7DXO - chains A and B; structure by X-ray diffraction, 2.40 A resolution.

[Chain A (and B)]
Name: Non-ribosomal peptide synthetase 4
From: Streptomyces abietis
Notes: chain B of this document is another copy of the same molecule, construct and numbering; everything in this record applies to it too
UniProtKB: A0A1J0R317 (A0A1J0R317_STRSQ); residues 4-278 here correspond to UniProt positions 3634-3908 (UniProt number = residue number + 3630)
Amino-acid sequence (278 residues; row label = number of the first residue in the row):
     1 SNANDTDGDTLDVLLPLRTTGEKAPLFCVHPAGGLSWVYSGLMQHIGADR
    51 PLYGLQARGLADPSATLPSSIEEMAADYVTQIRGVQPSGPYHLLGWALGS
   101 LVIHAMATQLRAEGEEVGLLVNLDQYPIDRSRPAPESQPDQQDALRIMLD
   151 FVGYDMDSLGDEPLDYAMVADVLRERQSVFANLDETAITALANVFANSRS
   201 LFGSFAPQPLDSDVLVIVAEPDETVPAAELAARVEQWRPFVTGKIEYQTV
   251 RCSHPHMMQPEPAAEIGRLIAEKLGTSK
Disordered / not traced: 1-7, 159-162, 276-278
Construct notes: expression tag (1-3); engineered mutation A97 (Ser3727 in A0A1J0R317); conflict A206 (Asp3836 in A0A1J0R317)

[How chain A and chain B interact]
Residue-residue contacts - 29 pairs, chain A then chain B:
  P133(A) with S204(B)
  Q138(A) with S200(B)
  Q141(A) with T189(B), hydrogen bond (side chain-backbone); A192(B); N193(B)
  L164(A) with T189(B)
  D165(A) with E185(B); T189(B)
  Y166(A) with T189(B), hydrogen bond (backbone-side chain)
  A167(A) with E185(B)
  E185(A) with D165(B); A167(B)
  T189(A) with Q141(B), hydrogen bond (backbone-side chain); L164(B); D165(B); Y166(B), hydrogen bond (side chain-backbone)
  A192(A) with Q141(B); A192(B), hydrophobic
  N193(A) with Q141(B)
  F195(A) with A196(B), hydrophobic
  A196(A) with F195(B), hydrophobic; R199(B)
  N197(A) with R199(B)
  R199(A) with A196(B); N197(B), hydrogen bond; S200(B)
  S200(A) with Q138(B); R199(B)
  S204(A) with P133(B)
Also at the interface, not in a pair above, chain A (23 interface residues in all): S69, R130, S131, P135, Q142, T186
Also at the interface, not in a pair above, chain B (21 interface residues in all): S69, P135, L145, T186

[Overview]
Chain A and chain B form an interface of 23 and 21 residues respectively; the contacts include 5 hydrogen
bonds. Polar contacts include Q141(A)-T189(B), Y166(A)-T189(B) and R199(A)-N197(B).
Chain A and chain B are both Non-ribosomal peptide synthetase 4 (Streptomyces abietis); the structure, The
mutant of bifunctional thioesterase catalyzing epimerization and cyclization, was determined by X-ray
diffraction together with 7CRN from the same study.
